PDB entry 7FHN | electron microscopy, 3.30 A resolution | chains A and C

# Chain A (and C)
Protein: Two pore calcium channel protein 1, GFP
Organism: Arabidopsis thaliana
Notes: chain C of this document is another copy of the same molecule, construct and numbering; everything in this record applies to it too
UniProt: chimeric construct of Q94KI8, A0A5P9VSM6: residues 1-733 from Q94KI8 (TPC1_ARATH) positions 1-733 (same numbers); residues 748-985 from A0A5P9VSM6 positions 2-239 (UniProt number = residue number - 746)
Amino-acid sequence (998 residues; each row starts with the number of its first residue):
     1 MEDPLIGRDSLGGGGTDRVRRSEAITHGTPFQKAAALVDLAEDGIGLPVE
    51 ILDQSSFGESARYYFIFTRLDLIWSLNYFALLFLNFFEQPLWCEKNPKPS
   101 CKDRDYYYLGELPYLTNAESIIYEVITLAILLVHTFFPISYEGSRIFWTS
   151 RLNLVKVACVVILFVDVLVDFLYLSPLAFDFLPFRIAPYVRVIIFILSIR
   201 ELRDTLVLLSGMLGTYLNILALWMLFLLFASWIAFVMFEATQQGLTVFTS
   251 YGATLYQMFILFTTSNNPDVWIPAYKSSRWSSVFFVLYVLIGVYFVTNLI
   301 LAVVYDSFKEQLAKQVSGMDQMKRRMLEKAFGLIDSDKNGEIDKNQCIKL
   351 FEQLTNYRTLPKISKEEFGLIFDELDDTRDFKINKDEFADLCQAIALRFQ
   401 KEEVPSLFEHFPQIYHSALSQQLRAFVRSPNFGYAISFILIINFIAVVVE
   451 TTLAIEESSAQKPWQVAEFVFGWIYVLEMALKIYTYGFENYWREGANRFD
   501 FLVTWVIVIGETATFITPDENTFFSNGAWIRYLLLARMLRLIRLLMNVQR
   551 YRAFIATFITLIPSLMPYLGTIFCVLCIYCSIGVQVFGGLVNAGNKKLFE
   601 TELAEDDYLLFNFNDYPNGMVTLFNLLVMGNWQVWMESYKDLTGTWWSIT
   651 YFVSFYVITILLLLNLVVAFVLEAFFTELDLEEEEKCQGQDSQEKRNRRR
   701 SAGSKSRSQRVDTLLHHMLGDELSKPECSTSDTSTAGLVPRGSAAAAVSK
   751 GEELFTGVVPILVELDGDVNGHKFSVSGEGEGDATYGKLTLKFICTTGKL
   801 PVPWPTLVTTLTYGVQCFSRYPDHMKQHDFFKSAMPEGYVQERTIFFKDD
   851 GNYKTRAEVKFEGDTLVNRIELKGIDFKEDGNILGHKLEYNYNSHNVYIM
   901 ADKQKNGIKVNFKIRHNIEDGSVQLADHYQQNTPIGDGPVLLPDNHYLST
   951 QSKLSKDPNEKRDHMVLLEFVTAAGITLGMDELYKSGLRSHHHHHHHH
Disordered / not traced: 1-27, 175-181, 402-404, 685-998
Sequence notes: engineered mutation A240 (Asp in Q94KI8), A454 (Asp in Q94KI8), A528 (Glu in Q94KI8); linker (734-747); expression tag (986-998)
Cystine bridges: C93-C101
Metal / ion sites: Ca2+ site 1: D39, D43, I45; Ca2+ site 2: D335, D337, N339; Ca2+ site 3: E341, T378, D380, E387
Curated features (UniProtKB/Swiss-Prot):
  - modified residue: M1 (N-acetylmethionine)
What the authors report for this chain:
  - Ca2+ coordination: D39, D43

# Interface between chain A and chain C
Residue-residue contacts (98):
  L109(A) with R279(C), hydrogen bond (backbone-side chain)
  E111(A) with R279(C)
  N218(A) with R550(C), hydrogen bond; Y551(C), hydrogen bond (backbone-side chain)
  I219(A) with F554(C), hydrophobic
  A221(A) with Y551(C)
  L222(A) with Y551(C), hydrogen bond (backbone-side chain); F554(C), hydrophobic
  L225(A) with L545(C), hydrophobic; Y551(C), hydrophobic
  F229(A) with M538(C); I542(C), hydrophobic
  W232(A) with V448(C), hydrophobic; T451(C)
  V236(A) with M538(C), hydrophobic
  M237(A) with R531(C); L535(C), hydrophobic
  E239(A) with A454(C)
  N267(A) with V628(C)
  P268(A) with Y608(C); N625(C); N631(C)
  D269(A) with D606(C); Y608(C), hydrogen bond
  W271(A) with F611(C), hydrophobic; N625(C)
  I272(A) with D607(C); Y608(C), hydrophobic
  Y275(A) with L610(C); N618(C); V621(C)
  K276(A) with L610(C)
  R279(A) with L109(C), hydrogen bond (side chain-backbone); E111(C); L610(C)
  V286(A) with F624(C), hydrophobic
  L290(A) with F624(C), hydrophobic
  Y294(A) with L664(C); V668(C), hydrophobic; V671(C)
  F295(A) with F558(C), hydrophobic; F675(C), hydrophobic
  N298(A) with V671(C); L672(C)
  L299(A) with F675(C), hydrophobic
  L301(A) with L672(C), hydrophobic
  A302(A) with F675(C), hydrophobic; L679(C)
  Y305(A) with F676(C), hydrophobic
  E310(A) with E683(C)
  V448(A) with W232(C), hydrophobic
  T451(A) with W232(C)
  A454(A) with E239(C)
  R531(A) with A240(C); T241(C)
  L534(A) with V236(C), hydrophobic
  L535(A) with I233(C), hydrophobic; M237(C), hydrophobic
  M538(A) with F229(C); V236(C), hydrophobic
  I542(A) with F229(C), hydrophobic
  R550(A) with N218(C), hydrogen bond
  Y551(A) with N218(C), hydrogen bond (side chain-backbone); A221(C); L222(C), hydrogen bond (side chain-backbone); L225(C), hydrophobic
  F554(A) with I219(C), hydrophobic; L222(C), hydrophobic
  F558(A) with F295(C), hydrophobic
  D606(A) with D269(C)
  D607(A) with I272(C)
  Y608(A) with P268(C); D269(C), hydrogen bond; I272(C), hydrophobic
  L610(A) with Y275(C); K276(C); R279(C)
  F611(A) with W271(C), hydrophobic
  N618(A) with Y275(C)
  V621(A) with Y275(C)
  F624(A) with V286(C), hydrophobic; L290(C), hydrophobic
  N625(A) with P268(C); W271(C)
  V628(A) with N267(C)
  N631(A) with P268(C)
  L664(A) with Y294(C)
  V668(A) with Y294(C), hydrophobic
  V671(A) with N298(C)
  L672(A) with N298(C); L301(C), hydrophobic
  F675(A) with F295(C), hydrophobic; L299(C), hydrophobic; A302(C), hydrophobic
  F676(A) with Y305(C), hydrophobic
  L679(A) with A302(C); D306(C)
  E683(A) with E310(C)
Other interface residues (no listed pair), chain A (75 interface residues in all): I233, A240, T241, T264, S265, V289, V303, D306, F444, V447, L539, L627, G630, D680
Other interface residues (no listed pair), chain C (76 interface residues in all): S265, S282, V289, I291, V303, F444, V447, L627, G630, V667, D680

# Overview
The interface between chain A and chain C involves 75 residues on one side and 76 on the other, with 10
hydrogen bonds. Polar contacts include L109(A)-R279(C), N218(A)-R550(C) and N218(A)-Y551(C). D39(A), D43(A)
and I45(A) form the Ca2+ site 1. D335(A), D337(A) and N339(A) coordinate Ca2+ site 2. From the paper: Ca2+
coordination by D39(A) and D43(A).
Both chains are Two pore calcium channel protein 1, GFP (Arabidopsis thaliana). Entry 7FHN (Structure of
AtTPC1 D240A/D454A/E528A mutant with 1 mM Ca2+) was determined by electron microscopy together with 7FHK, 7FHL
and 7FHO from the same study.
